PDB entry 8WLH | electron microscopy, 3.70 A resolution | chains H and M of the 43 polymer chains in the assembly

# Chain H
Name: Flagellar biosynthetic protein FliP
Source organism: Salmonella enterica subsp. enterica serovar Typhimurium str. LT2
UniProtKB: P54700 (FLIP_SALTY); numbering as in UniProt (aligned over 1-245)
Sequence (245 residues; row label = number of the first residue in the row):
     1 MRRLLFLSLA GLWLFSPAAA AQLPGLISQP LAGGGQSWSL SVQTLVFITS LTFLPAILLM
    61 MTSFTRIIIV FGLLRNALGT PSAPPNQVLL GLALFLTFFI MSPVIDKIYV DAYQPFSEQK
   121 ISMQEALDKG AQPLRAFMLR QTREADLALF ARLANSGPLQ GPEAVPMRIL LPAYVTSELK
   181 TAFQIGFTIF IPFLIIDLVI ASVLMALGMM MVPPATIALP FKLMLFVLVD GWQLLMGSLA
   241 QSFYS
Unresolved in the structure: 1-35, 244-245

# Chain M
Name: Flagellar hook-basal body complex protein FliE
Source organism: Salmonella enterica subsp. enterica serovar Typhimurium str. LT2
UniProtKB: P26462 (FLIE_SALTY); residues 1-104 here = UniProt positions 1-104
Sequence (104 residues; each row starts with the number of its first residue):
     1 MAAIQGIEGV ISQLQATAMA ARGQDTHSQS TVSFAGQLHA ALDRISDRQA AARVQAEKFT
    61 LGEPGIALND VMADMQKASV SMQMGIQVRN KLVAAYQEVM SMQV
Unresolved in the structure: 1-30

# Interface between chain H and chain M
Pairs across the interface (29; chain H residue first):
  T44(H) - M84(M)  hydrogen bond
  F47(H) - M84(M)  hydrophobic
  F47(H) - V88(M)  hydrophobic
  L51(H) - V88(M)  hydrophobic
  T52(H) - K91(M)  hydrogen bond
  L54(H) - L92(M)  hydrophobic
  P55(H) - A95(M)  hydrophobic
  P55(H) - E98(M)
  L59(H) - M102(M)  hydrophobic
  I68(H) - V104(M)  hydrophobic
  G72(H) - V104(M)
  R75(H) - Q103(M)
  R75(H) - V104(M)
  N86(H) - M102(M)  hydrogen bond (side chain-backbone)
  N86(H) - Q103(M)  hydrogen bond (side chain-backbone)
  N86(H) - V104(M)
  Q87(H) - M100(M)  hydrogen bond (side chain-backbone)
  L90(H) - V99(M)
  L90(H) - M100(M)  hydrophobic
  L90(H) - M102(M)  hydrophobic
  L90(H) - V104(M)  hydrophobic
  G91(H) - M100(M)
  F98(H) - V32(M)
  I105(H) - V32(M)  hydrophobic
  I105(H) - F34(M)  hydrophobic
  D106(H) - T31(M)  hydrogen bond (side chain-backbone)
  D106(H) - V32(M)  hydrogen bond (side chain-backbone)
  Y109(H) - V32(M)  hydrophobic
  Y113(H) - Q37(M)  hydrogen bond
Interface residues without a listed pair, chain H (24 interface residues in all): I48, L58, F64, L89, L94
Interface residues without a listed pair, chain M (16 interface residues in all): S33

# Overview
The interface between chain H and chain M involves 24 residues on one side and 16 on the other, with 8
hydrogen bonds. Among the polar pairs are T44(H)-M84(M), T52(H)-K91(M) and N86(H)-M102(M).
Here chain H is Flagellar biosynthetic protein FliP and chain M is Flagellar hook-basal body complex protein
FliE, both from Salmonella enterica subsp. enterica serovar Typhimurium str. LT2. Entry 8WLH (Cryo-EM
structure of the proximal rod-export apparatus and FlgF within the motor-hook complex in the CCW ...) was
determined by electron microscopy (same publication as 8WHT, 8WIW, 8WK3, 8WK4, 8WKI, 8WKK and 11 further
entries).
